Entry 5HBQ (X-ray diffraction, 1.66 A resolution); this record covers chain A.

Chain A:
Molecule: Inner membrane protein YgaP
Organism: Escherichia coli
Notes: fragment: Rhodanese domain
Reference sequence: P55734 (YGAP_ECOLI); residues 1-108 here correspond to UniProt positions 2-109 (UniProt number = residue number + 1)
Amino-acid sequence (127 residues; row label = number of the first residue in the row; numbers below 1 keep their minus sign (Met-18 is residue -18)):
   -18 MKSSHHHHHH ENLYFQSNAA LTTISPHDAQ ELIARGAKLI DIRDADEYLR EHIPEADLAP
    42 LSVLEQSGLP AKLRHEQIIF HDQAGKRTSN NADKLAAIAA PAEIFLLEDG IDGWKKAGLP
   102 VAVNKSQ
Disordered / not traced: -18 to 2, 106-108
Differences from the reference sequence: initiating methionine (-18); expression tag (-17 to 0); engineered mutation Asp63 (Cys64 in P55734)
Bound ions: Na+: Asp63, Thr69, Leu88
Reported in the primary citation:
  - mutagenesis - C63D: unchanged stability

Summary:
Asp63, Thr69 and Leu88 coordinate Na+. From the paper: C63D leaves stability unchanged.
Chain A is Inner membrane protein YgaP (Escherichia coli); the structure, C63D mutant of the rhodanese domain
of YgaP, was determined by X-ray diffraction, deposited together with 5HBL, 5HBO and 5HBP.
